2QAP - chains A and D of the 4 polymer chains in the assembly; structure by X-ray diffraction, 1.59 A resolution.

[Chain A (and D)]
Molecule: Fructose-1,6-bisphosphate aldolase
Source organism: Leishmania mexicana
Notes: EC 4.1.2.13; chain D of this document is another copy of the same molecule, construct and numbering; everything in this record applies to it too
UniProt: Q9U5N6 (Q9U5N6_LEIME); residues 1-371 here = UniProt positions 1-371
Chain sequence (391 residues; row label = number of the first residue in the row; numbers below 1 keep their minus sign (Met-19 is residue -19)):
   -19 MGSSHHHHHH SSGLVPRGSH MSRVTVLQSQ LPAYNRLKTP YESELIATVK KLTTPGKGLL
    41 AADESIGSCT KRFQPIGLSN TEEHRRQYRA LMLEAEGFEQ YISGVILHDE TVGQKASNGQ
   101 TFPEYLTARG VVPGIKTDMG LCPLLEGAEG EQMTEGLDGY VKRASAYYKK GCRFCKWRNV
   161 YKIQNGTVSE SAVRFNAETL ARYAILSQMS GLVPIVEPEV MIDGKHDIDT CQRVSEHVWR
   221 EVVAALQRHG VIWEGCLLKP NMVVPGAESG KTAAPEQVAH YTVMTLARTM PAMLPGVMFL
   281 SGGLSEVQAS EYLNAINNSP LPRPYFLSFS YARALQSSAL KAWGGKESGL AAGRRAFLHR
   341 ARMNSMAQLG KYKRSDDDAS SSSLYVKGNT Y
Not modelled in the structure: -19 to 0, 359-371
Construct notes: expression tag (-19 to 0)

[How chain A and chain D interact]
Pairs across the interface - 53 pairs, chain A then chain D:
  Arg3(A) with Asn165(D), hydrogen bond
  Pro12(A) with Glu170(D); His217(D)
  Ala13(A) with Arg213(D); His217(D)
  Tyr14(A) with Gly166(D), hydrogen bond (side chain-backbone); Thr210(D); Arg213(D)
  Arg16(A) with Arg213(D); Arg268(D)
  Asn165(A) with Arg3(D)
  Gly166(A) with Tyr14(D), hydrogen bond (backbone-side chain)
  Glu170(A) with Pro12(D)
  Thr210(A) with Tyr14(D)
  Arg213(A) with Ala13(D), hydrogen bond (side chain-backbone); Tyr14(D); Asn15(D); Arg16(D)
  His217(A) with Pro12(D); Ala13(D)
  Arg220(A) with Gln227(D); Arg228(D)
  Gln227(A) with Arg220(D); Arg268(D), hydrogen bond (side chain-backbone)
  Arg228(A) with Arg220(D)
  Trp233(A) with Arg268(D)
  Glu234(A) with Arg268(D), salt bridge
  Met264(A) with Met273(D)
  Ala267(A) with Pro271(D); Ala272(D), hydrogen bond (backbone-backbone); Met273(D), hydrogen bond (backbone-backbone)
  Arg268(A) with Arg16(D); Gln227(D), hydrogen bond (backbone-side chain); Trp233(D); Glu234(D), salt bridge; Pro271(D); Met273(D)
  Met270(A) with Pro271(D); Ala272(D), hydrogen bond (backbone-backbone)
  Pro271(A) with Ala267(D); Arg268(D); Met270(D)
  Ala272(A) with Ala267(D), hydrogen bond (backbone-backbone); Met270(D), hydrogen bond (backbone-backbone); Pro302(D); Pro304(D); Tyr305(D)
  Met273(A) with Met264(D); Ala267(D), hydrogen bond (backbone-backbone); Arg268(D)
  Pro302(A) with Ala272(D)
  Pro304(A) with Ala272(D)
  Tyr305(A) with Ala272(D)
Interface residues without a listed pair, chain A (32 interface residues in all): Met1, Gln8, Leu11, Asn15, Thr167, Thr269
Interface residues without a listed pair, chain D (31 interface residues in all): Leu11, Glu129, Thr167, Thr269

[In short]
The interface between chain A and chain D involves 32 residues on one side and 31 on the other; the contacts
include 12 hydrogen bonds and 2 salt bridges. Polar pairs include Glu234(A)-Arg268(D), Arg3(A)-Asn165(D) and
Tyr14(A)-Gly166(D).
Both chains are Fructose-1,6-bisphosphate aldolase (Leishmania mexicana). Entry 2QAP
(Fructose-1,6-bisphosphate aldolase from Leishmania mexicana) was determined by X-ray diffraction (same
publication as 2QDG and 2QDH).
